7Z6Q - chains B and E of the 12 polymer chains in the assembly; structure by electron microscopy, 2.50 A resolution.

== Chain B ==
Protein: Photosystem P840 reaction center iron-sulfur protein
Source organism: Chlorobaculum tepidum TLS
UniProtKB: Q8KAY1 (Q8KAY1_CHLTE); residues 1-231 here = UniProt positions 1-231
Sequence (231 residues; numbered 1 to 231; the number before each row is that of its first residue):
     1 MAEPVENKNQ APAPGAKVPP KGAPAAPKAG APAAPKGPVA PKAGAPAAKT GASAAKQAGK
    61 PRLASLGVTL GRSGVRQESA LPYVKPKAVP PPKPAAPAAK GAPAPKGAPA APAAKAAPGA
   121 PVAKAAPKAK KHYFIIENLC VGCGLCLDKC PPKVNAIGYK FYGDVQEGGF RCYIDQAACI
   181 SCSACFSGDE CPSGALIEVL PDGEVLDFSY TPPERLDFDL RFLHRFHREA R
Unresolved in the structure: 1-59, 81-127, 230-231
Bound ions: 4Fe-4S cluster Fe site 1: Cys-140, Cys-143, Cys-146, Cys-191; 4Fe-4S cluster Fe site 2: Cys-150, Cys-179, Cys-182, Cys-185
Ligand contacts:
  - 4Fe-4S cluster (SF4), molecule 1: Tyr-133, Lys-149, Cys-150, Pro-151, Val-154, Ala-156, Ile-157, Ile-174, Cys-179, Ile-180, Ser-181, Cys-182, Ser-183, Ala-184, Cys-185
  - 4Fe-4S cluster (SF4), molecule 2: Ile-135, Cys-140, Val-141, Gly-142, Cys-143, Gly-144, Leu-145, Cys-146, Cys-172, Cys-191, Pro-192, Ser-193, Ala-195, Leu-196
What the authors report for this chain:
  - binding site for 4Fe-4S cluster: Lys-149 (proposed by the authors, not directly observed)

== Chain E ==
Protein: Bacteriochlorophyll a protein
Source organism: Chlorobaculum tepidum TLS
UniProtKB: Q46393 (BCPA_CHLTE); numbering as in UniProt (aligned over 1-366)
Sequence (366 residues; row label = number of the first residue in the row):
     1 MALFGSNDVT TAHSDYEIVL EGGSSSWGKV KARAKVNAPP ASPLLPADCD VKLNVKPLDP
    61 AKGFVRISAV FESIVDSTKN KLTIEADIAN ETKERRISVG EGMVSVGDFS HTFSFEGSVV
   121 NLFYYRSDAV RRNVPNPIYM QGRQFHDILM KVPLDNNDLI DTWEGTVKAI GSTGAFNDWI
   181 RDFWFIGPAF TALNEGGQRI SRIEVNGLNT ESGPKGPVGV SRWRFSHGGS GMVDSISRWA
   241 ELFPSDKLNR PAQVEAGFRS DSQGIEVKVD GEFPGVSVDA GGGLRRILNH PLIPLVHHGM
   301 VGKFNNFNVD AQLKVVLPKG YKIRYAAPQY RSQNLEEYRW SGGAYARWVE HVCKGGVGQF
   361 EILYAQ
Unresolved in the structure: 1-7
Bound ions: bacteriochlorophyll a Mg site 1 near Tyr-124 (its only coordinating residue here); bacteriochlorophyll a Mg site 2 near Leu-242 (its only coordinating residue here)
Ligand contacts:
  - bacteriochlorophyll a (BCL), molecule 1: Ala-12, Ser-14, Tyr-16, Ala-34, Val-36, Ala-38, Pro-39, Pro-40, Ala-41, Ser-42, Ala-189, Phe-258, Ser-260, Ile-265, Val-267, His-298, Val-301, Gly-302, Asn-305, Phe-307, Cys-353
  - bacteriochlorophyll a (BCL), molecule 2: Tyr-16, Ile-18, Val-30, Ala-32, Cys-49, Val-51, Phe-71, Ala-256, Gly-257, Phe-258, Val-269, Ile-287, Leu-288, Asn-289, His-290, Pro-291, Pro-294, Leu-295, His-298, Leu-313, Tyr-345, Trp-348, Val-349, Val-352, Cys-353, Phe-360, Ile-362
  - bacteriochlorophyll a (BCL), molecule 3: Val-30, Val-51, Leu-53, Val-55, Val-65, Ile-67, Phe-71, Ile-88, Asp-234, Ser-235, Arg-238, Glu-241, Leu-242, Phe-243, Pro-244, Ser-245, Leu-248, Val-254, Ala-256, Val-269, Phe-273, Pro-274, Gly-275, Leu-288, Pro-291
  - bacteriochlorophyll a (BCL), molecule 4: Ala-41, Ser-42, Pro-43, Phe-71, Leu-82, Phe-185, Ile-186, Pro-188, Ala-189, Ala-192, Leu-193, Gln-198, Ile-293, Pro-294, His-297, His-298, Met-300, Val-301
  - bacteriochlorophyll a (BCL), molecule 5: Ser-42, Pro-43, Leu-44, Cys-49, Phe-71, Ser-73, Val-75, Asn-80, Lys-81, Leu-82, Ile-84, Val-106, Phe-113, Phe-115, Ile-148, Phe-183, Trp-184, Ile-186, Phe-258
  - bacteriochlorophyll a (BCL), molecule 6: Leu-53, Val-55, Ile-67, Ala-69, Phe-71, Ile-84, Ala-86, Ile-88, Arg-96, Ile-97, Ser-98, Phe-115, Gly-117, Ser-118, Val-119, Gln-144, His-146, Ile-148, Trp-184, Trp-223, Phe-225, His-227, Ser-235, Trp-239, Leu-242, Ala-252, Val-254, Phe-273
  - bacteriochlorophyll a (BCL), molecule 7: Leu-82, Val-104, Val-106, Phe-109, His-111, Phe-113, Met-150, Val-152, Leu-154, Asp-158, Leu-159, Thr-162, Trp-163, Thr-166, Ile-180, Phe-183, Trp-184, Ile-203, Val-205, Leu-208, Gly-219, Ser-221, Trp-223
  - bacteriochlorophyll a (BCL), molecule 8: Leu-122, Phe-123, Tyr-124, Tyr-125, Arg-126, Arg-143
  - bacteriochlorophyll a (BCL), molecule 9: Tyr-125, Val-130, Val-134, Pro-137, Ile-138, Tyr-139, Met-140, Gln-141
  - bacteriochlorophyll a (BCL), molecule 10: Tyr-125, Ser-127, Ala-129, Val-130, Asn-133
  - bacteriochlorophyll a (BCL), molecule 11: Asp-161, Thr-162, Gly-165, Thr-166, Ala-169, Ser-172, Thr-173, Ala-175, Phe-176, Trp-179, Ile-180, Phe-183
Swiss-Prot annotation at these positions:
  - binding site (bacteriochlorophyll a): His-111, His-146, His-290, His-297, His-298

== Chain B / chain E interface ==
Pairs across the interface (37; chain B residue first):
  Glu-214(B) with Ile-74(E); Ser-77(E); Lys-79(E)
  Arg-215(B) with Pro-46(E); Asp-48(E), salt bridge; Ile-74(E); Arg-259(E); Ser-260(E)
  Leu-216(B) with Asp-48(E); Cys-49(E); Glu-72(E); Ile-74(E); Arg-259(E), hydrogen bond (backbone-side chain)
  Asp-217(B) with Arg-259(E), salt bridge
  Phe-218(B) with Phe-258(E); Arg-259(E); Glu-266(E); Lys-268(E)
  Leu-220(B) with Ala-34(E); Lys-35(E); Val-267(E)
  Arg-221(B) with Arg-33(E)
  Phe-222(B) with His-13(E); Ser-14(E); Arg-33(E); Lys-35(E)
  Leu-223(B) with Asp-15(E); Tyr-16(E); Glu-17(E); Lys-31(E)
  His-224(B) with Asp-15(E), hydrogen bond (backbone-side chain); Arg-339(E), hydrogen bond
  Arg-225(B) with Ser-14(E); Asp-15(E), salt bridge; Asp-310(E), salt bridge; Gln-312(E)
  Glu-229(B) with Arg-33(E)
Interface residues without a listed pair, chain B (13 interface residues in all): Pro-213
Interface residues without a listed pair, chain E (29 interface residues in all): Ala-32, Asp-50, Asp-261, Ala-311

== In short ==
Chain B and chain E form an interface of 13 and 29 residues respectively; the contacts include 3 hydrogen
bonds and 4 salt bridges. Among the polar pairs are Arg-215(B)/Asp-48(E), Asp-217(B)/Arg-259(E) and
Arg-225(B)/Asp-15(E). Bound to chain B: 4Fe-4S cluster. The paper reports a binding site for 4Fe-4S cluster at
Lys-149(B).
Chain B is Photosystem P840 reaction center iron-sulfur protein and chain E is Bacteriochlorophyll a protein,
both from Chlorobaculum tepidum TLS; the structure, Cryo-EM structure of the whole photosynthetic complex from
the green sulfur bacteria, was determined by electron microscopy.
